4PSM - chains B and D of the 4 polymer chains in the assembly; structure by X-ray diffraction, 2.43 A resolution.

== Chain B (and D) ==
Protein: ssDNA binding protein
Organism: Pyrococcus furiosus
Notes: chain D of this document is another copy of the same molecule, construct and numbering; everything in this record applies to it too
UniProtKB: Q8U208 (Q8U208_PYRFU); residues 2-148 here = UniProt positions 2-148
Sequence (149 residues; row label = number of the first residue in the row; numbering starts at 0):
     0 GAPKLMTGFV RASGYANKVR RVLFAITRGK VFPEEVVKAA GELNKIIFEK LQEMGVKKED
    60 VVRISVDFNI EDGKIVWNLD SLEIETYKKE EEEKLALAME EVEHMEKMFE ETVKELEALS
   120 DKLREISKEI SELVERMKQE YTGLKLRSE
Disordered / not traced: 0-2 (chain D: 0-1)
Differences from the reference sequence: expression tag (0-1)
Modified positions: Mse5, Mse53, Mse98, Mse104, Mse107, Mse136 (selenomethionine; parent Met)
What the authors report for this chain:
  - self-association interface (contacts with another copy of this molecule): Glu128 to Glu139

== Interface between chain B and chain D ==
Residue-residue contacts (84; chain B residue first):
  Asn16(B) - Gly142(D)
  Arg19(B) - Thr141(D)
  Arg19(B) - Gly142(D)
  Arg19(B) - Leu143(D)  hydrogen bond (side chain-backbone)
  Arg19(B) - Leu145(D)
  Arg19(B) - Glu148(D)  salt bridge
  Arg20(B) - Gln138(D)
  Arg20(B) - Glu139(D)  hydrogen bond (side chain-backbone)
  Arg20(B) - Tyr140(D)
  Arg20(B) - Thr141(D)
  Phe23(B) - Gln138(D)
  Phe23(B) - Leu145(D)  hydrophobic
  Ala24(B) - Glu139(D)
  Arg27(B) - Arg135(D)
  Arg27(B) - Gln138(D)  hydrogen bond
  Arg27(B) - Glu139(D)  salt bridge
  Pro32(B) - Ser147(D)
  Glu33(B) - Ser147(D)
  Val36(B) - Ser147(D)
  Val36(B) - Glu148(D)
  Phe108(B) - Mse136(D)  hydrophobic
  Phe108(B) - Tyr140(D)  hydrophobic
  Glu109(B) - Thr141(D)
  Glu109(B) - Gly142(D)  hydrogen bond (side chain-backbone)
  Glu109(B) - Leu143(D)
  Val112(B) - Mse136(D)  hydrophobic
  Val112(B) - Lys137(D)
  Val112(B) - Thr141(D)
  Val112(B) - Leu143(D)  hydrophobic
  Lys113(B) - Leu143(D)
  Leu115(B) - Val133(D)  hydrophobic
  Leu115(B) - Mse136(D)  hydrophobic
  Glu116(B) - Val133(D)
  Glu116(B) - Lys137(D)  salt bridge
  Glu116(B) - Arg146(D)  salt bridge
  Ser119(B) - Ile129(D)
  Asp120(B) - Arg146(D)  salt bridge
  Leu122(B) - Ser126(D)
  Leu122(B) - Ile129(D)  hydrophobic
  Arg123(B) - Ser126(D)
  Arg123(B) - Lys127(D)
  Ser126(B) - Leu122(D)
  Ser126(B) - Arg123(D)
  Ser126(B) - Ser126(D)
  Lys127(B) - Arg123(D)
  Ile129(B) - Ser119(D)
  Ile129(B) - Leu122(D)  hydrophobic
  Val133(B) - Leu115(D)  hydrophobic
  Val133(B) - Glu116(D)
  Arg135(B) - Arg27(D)
  Mse136(B) - Phe108(D)  hydrophobic
  Mse136(B) - Leu115(D)  hydrophobic
  Lys137(B) - Val112(D)
  Lys137(B) - Glu116(D)  salt bridge
  Gln138(B) - Arg20(D)
  Gln138(B) - Phe23(D)
  Gln138(B) - Arg27(D)  hydrogen bond
  Gln138(B) - Pro32(D)
  Glu139(B) - Arg20(D)  hydrogen bond (backbone-side chain)
  Glu139(B) - Ala24(D)
  Glu139(B) - Arg27(D)  salt bridge
  Tyr140(B) - Arg20(D)
  Tyr140(B) - Phe108(D)
  Thr141(B) - Arg19(D)
  Thr141(B) - Arg20(D)
  Thr141(B) - Phe108(D)
  Thr141(B) - Glu109(D)
  Thr141(B) - Val112(D)
  Gly142(B) - Asn16(D)
  Gly142(B) - Arg19(D)
  Gly142(B) - Glu109(D)  hydrogen bond (backbone-side chain)
  Leu143(B) - Arg19(D)  hydrogen bond (backbone-side chain)
  Leu143(B) - Glu109(D)
  Leu143(B) - Val112(D)  hydrophobic
  Leu143(B) - Lys113(D)
  Leu145(B) - Arg19(D)
  Leu145(B) - Phe23(D)  hydrophobic
  Arg146(B) - Glu116(D)  salt bridge
  Arg146(B) - Asp120(D)  salt bridge
  Ser147(B) - Pro32(D)
  Ser147(B) - Glu33(D)
  Ser147(B) - Val36(D)
  Glu148(B) - Arg19(D)  salt bridge
  Glu148(B) - Val36(D)
Other interface residues (no listed pair), chain B (38 interface residues in all): Ser130, Glu134
Other interface residues (no listed pair), chain D (38 interface residues in all): Ser130, Glu134

== In short ==
Chain B and chain D each contribute 38 residues to their interface, with 8 hydrogen bonds and 10 salt bridges.
Polar pairs include Arg19(B)-Glu148(D), Arg27(B)-Glu139(D) and Glu116(B)-Lys137(D). The paper reports a
self-association interface involving Glu128(B).
Chain B and chain D are both ssDNA binding protein (Pyrococcus furiosus); the structure, Crystal structure of
pfuThermo-DBP-RP1 (crystal form II), was determined by X-ray diffraction together with 4PSL, 4PSN and 4PSO
from the same study.
